PDB entry 6VC9 | X-ray diffraction, 2.25 A resolution | chains L and A of the 3 polymer chains in the assembly

# Chain L
Name: TB19 light chain
From: Homo sapiens
Chain sequence (215 residues; numbered 1 to 215; the number before each row is that of its first residue):
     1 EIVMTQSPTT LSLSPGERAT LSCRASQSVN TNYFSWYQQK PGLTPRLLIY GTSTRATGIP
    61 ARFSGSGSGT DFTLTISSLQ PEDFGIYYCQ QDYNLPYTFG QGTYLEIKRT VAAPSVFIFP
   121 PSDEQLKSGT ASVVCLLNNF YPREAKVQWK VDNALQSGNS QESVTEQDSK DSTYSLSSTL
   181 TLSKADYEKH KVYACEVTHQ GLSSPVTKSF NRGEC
Not modelled in the structure: 109-215
Disulfides: Cys23-Cys89

# Chain A
Name: 5'-nucleotidase, ecto (CD73), isoform CRA_a
From: Homo sapiens
Notes: EC 3.1.3.5
UniProtKB: Q53Z63 (Q53Z63_HUMAN); residue numbers follow UniProt; this construct covers 27-549
Chain sequence (529 residues; numbered 27 to 555; the number before each row is that of its first residue):
    27 WELTILHTND VHSRLEQTSE DSSKCVNASR CMGGVARLFT KVQQIRRAEP NVLLLDAGDQ
    87 YQGTIWFTVY KGAEVAHFMN ALRYDAMALG NHEFDNGVEG LIEPLLKEAK FPILSANIKA
   147 KGPLASQISG LYLPYKVLPV GDEVVGIVGY TSKETPFLSN PGTNLVFEDE ITALQPEVDK
   207 LKTLNVNKII ALGHSGFEMD KLIAQKVRGV DVVVGGHSNT FLYTGNPPSK EVPAGKYPFI
   267 VTSDDGRKVP VVQAYAFGKY LGYLKIEFDE RGNVISSHGN PILLNSSIPE DPSIKADINK
   327 WRIKLDNYST QELGKTIVYL DGSSQSCRFR ECNMGNLICD AMINNNLRHA DEMFWNHVSM
   387 CILNGGGIRS PIDERNNGTI TWENLAAVLP FGGTFDLVQL KGSTLKKAFE HSVHRYGQST
   447 GEFLQVGGIH VVYDLSRKPG DRVVKLDVLC TKCRVPSYDP LKMDEVYKVI LPNFLANGGD
   507 GFQMIKDELL RHDSGDQDIN VVSTYISKMK VIYPAVEGRI KFSHHHHHH
Not modelled in the structure: 550-555
Construct notes: expression tag (550-555)
Disulfides: Cys51-Cys57, Cys353-Cys358, Cys365-Cys387, Cys476-Cys479
Covalent attachments: N-acetylglucosamine (NAG) linked to Asn311
Bound ions: Zn2+ site 1: Asp36, His38, Asp85 (together with phosphate ion); Zn2+ site 2: Asp85, Asn117, His220, His243 (together with phosphate ion)
From the paper describing this entry:
  - post-translational modification sites: Asn311
  - Zn2+ coordination: Asp36, His38, Asp85, Asn117, His220, His243
  - binding site for phosphate ion: His118
  - conformationally variable residues (domain motion): His220, Phe417, Phe500

# How chain L and chain A interact
Contacting residue pairs - 22 pairs, chain L then chain A:
  Val3(L) - Arg374(A)
  Ser26(L) - Asp522(A)
  Asn30(L) - Glu125(A)
  Asn32(L) - Glu125(A)  hydrogen bond
  Tyr33(L) - Val124(A)
  Tyr33(L) - Glu125(A)  hydrogen bond
  Tyr33(L) - Gly188(A)
  Tyr33(L) - Thr189(A)
  Asp92(L) - Gly188(A)
  Asp92(L) - Thr189(A)
  Tyr93(L) - Asn122(A)
  Tyr93(L) - Gly123(A)  hydrogen bond (side chain-backbone)
  Tyr93(L) - Asn186(A)
  Tyr93(L) - Pro187(A)
  Tyr93(L) - Gly188(A)  hydrogen bond (backbone-backbone)
  Asn94(L) - Pro182(A)  hydrogen bond (side chain-backbone)
  Asn94(L) - Phe183(A)  hydrogen bond (side chain-backbone)
  Asn94(L) - Ser185(A)  hydrogen bond (side chain-backbone)
  Asn94(L) - Asn186(A)
  Leu95(L) - Pro182(A)  hydrogen bond (backbone-backbone)
  Leu95(L) - Phe183(A)  hydrophobic
  Tyr97(L) - Thr189(A)
Interface residues without a listed pair, chain L (12 interface residues in all): Glu1, Gln27
Interface residues without a listed pair, chain A (16 interface residues in all): Asp121, Leu184, Ser520

# Summary
Chain L and chain A form an interface of 12 and 16 residues respectively; the contacts include 8 hydrogen
bonds. Polar pairs include Asn32(L)-Glu125(A), Tyr33(L)-Glu125(A) and Tyr93(L)-Gly123(A). Covalently linked
N-acetylglucosamine: at Asn311(A). The paper reports a binding site for phosphate ion at His118(A); Zn2+
coordination by Asp36(A), His38(A) and Asp85(A) among others.
Chain L is TB19 light chain and chain A is 5'-nucleotidase, ecto (CD73), isoform CRA_a, both from Homo
sapiens; the structure, TB19 complex, was determined by X-ray diffraction.
